7AZX - chains A and B of the 3 polymer chains in the assembly; structure by X-ray diffraction, 2.25 A resolution.

Chain A (and B):
Molecule: Zinc finger and BTB domain-containing protein 17 isoform X1
Organism: Homo sapiens
Notes: chain B of this document is another copy of the same molecule, construct and numbering; everything in this record applies to it too
UniProt: Q13105 (ZBT17_HUMAN); residues 1-115 here = UniProt positions 1-115
Amino-acid sequence (121 residues; row label = number of the first residue in the row; numbers below 1 keep their minus sign (Gly-5 is residue -5)):
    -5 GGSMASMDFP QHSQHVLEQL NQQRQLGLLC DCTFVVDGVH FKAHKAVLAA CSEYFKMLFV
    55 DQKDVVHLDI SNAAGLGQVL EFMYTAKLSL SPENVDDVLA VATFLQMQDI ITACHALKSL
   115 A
Not modelled in the structure: -5 to -4 (chain B: -5 to -4, 58-59, 112-115)
Differences from the reference sequence: expression tag (-5 to 0)
What the authors report for this chain:
  - mutagenesis - L52A: unchanged binding to E3 ubiquitin-protein ligase HUWE1
  - mutagenesis - F53A, H61A: decreased binding to E3 ubiquitin-protein ligase HUWE1
  - mutagenesis - V10D/L14D/Q17D/V41K: abolished binding to E3 ubiquitin-protein ligase HUWE1
  - mutagenesis - F28A, L52A, F53A, V60P, L62A, I64A: decreased catalytic activity
  - mutagenesis - H61A: unchanged catalytic activity

Chain A / chain B interface:
Residue-residue contacts - 81 pairs, chain A then chain B:
  Ser-3(A) - Leu84(B)
  Ser-3(A) - Ser85(B)
  Ser-3(A) - Pro86(B)
  Ser-3(A) - Leu111(B)
  Met-2(A) - Leu84(B)
  Met-2(A) - Ser85(B)
  Met-2(A) - Pro86(B)
  Ala-1(A) - Ser83(B)
  Ala-1(A) - Leu84(B)  hydrogen bond (backbone-backbone)
  Ala-1(A) - Leu111(B)  hydrophobic
  Ser0(A) - Leu82(B)
  Ser0(A) - Ser83(B)
  Met1(A) - Lys81(B)
  Met1(A) - Leu82(B)  hydrogen bond (backbone-backbone)
  Met1(A) - Leu84(B)  hydrophobic
  Met1(A) - Ala107(B)  hydrophobic
  Asp2(A) - Ala80(B)
  Asp2(A) - Lys81(B)
  Phe3(A) - Phe76(B)  hydrophobic
  Phe3(A) - Ala80(B)  hydrogen bond (backbone-backbone)
  His6(A) - Leu11(B)
  His6(A) - Cys45(B)
  His6(A) - Phe76(B)  hydrogen bond (side chain-backbone)
  His6(A) - Met77(B)  hydrogen bond (side chain-backbone)
  His6(A) - Ala80(B)
  Ser7(A) - Ser7(B)  hydrogen bond
  Ser7(A) - Gln8(B)
  Gln8(A) - Ser7(B)  hydrogen bond (backbone-side chain)
  Val10(A) - Ala44(B)  hydrophobic
  Val10(A) - Cys45(B)  hydrophobic
  Leu11(A) - His6(B)
  Leu11(A) - Ser7(B)
  Gln13(A) - Ala44(B)
  Gln13(A) - Lys50(B)  hydrogen bond
  Leu14(A) - Ala40(B)
  Gln17(A) - Ala40(B)  hydrogen bond (side chain-backbone)
  Gln17(A) - Ala44(B)
  Leu23(A) - Lys39(B)
  Leu23(A) - Ala40(B)  hydrophobic
  Leu23(A) - Ala43(B)  hydrophobic
  Leu23(A) - Phe53(B)
  His38(A) - Ala40(B)
  Lys39(A) - Leu23(B)
  Ala40(A) - Leu14(B)
  Ala40(A) - Gln17(B)  hydrogen bond (backbone-side chain)
  Ala40(A) - His38(B)
  Ala43(A) - Gln17(B)
  Ala43(A) - Leu23(B)  hydrophobic
  Ala44(A) - His9(B)
  Ala44(A) - Gln13(B)
  Ala44(A) - Gln17(B)
  Cys45(A) - His6(B)
  Cys45(A) - Val10(B)  hydrophobic
  Phe53(A) - Leu23(B)
  Val54(A) - Leu22(B)  hydrophobic
  Val54(A) - Leu23(B)  hydrophobic
  Phe76(A) - Phe3(B)  hydrophobic
  Phe76(A) - His6(B)  hydrogen bond (backbone-side chain)
  Met77(A) - His6(B)  hydrogen bond (backbone-side chain)
  Ala80(A) - Met1(B)
  Ala80(A) - Asp2(B)
  Ala80(A) - Phe3(B)  hydrogen bond (backbone-backbone)
  Ala80(A) - His6(B)
  Lys81(A) - Met1(B)
  Lys81(A) - Asp2(B)
  Leu82(A) - Ser0(B)
  Leu82(A) - Met1(B)  hydrogen bond (backbone-backbone)
  Ser83(A) - Ser-3(B)
  Ser83(A) - Ala-1(B)
  Leu84(A) - Ser-3(B)
  Leu84(A) - Met-2(B)
  Leu84(A) - Ala-1(B)  hydrogen bond (backbone-backbone)
  Leu84(A) - Met1(B)  hydrophobic
  Ser85(A) - Ser-3(B)
  Pro86(A) - Met-2(B)
  Asp103(A) - Phe3(B)
  Ala107(A) - Met1(B)
  Ala107(A) - Phe3(B)  hydrophobic
  Leu111(A) - Ala-1(B)  hydrophobic
  Leu111(A) - Met1(B)  hydrophobic
  Ala115(A) - Met-2(B)
Interface residues without a listed pair, chain A (38 interface residues in all): Leu22
Interface residues without a listed pair, chain B (39 interface residues in all): Val54, Asp103

In short:
38 residues of chain A and 39 residues of chain B are in contact; the contacts include 15 hydrogen bonds.
Polar contacts include His6(A)-Phe76(B), His6(A)-Met77(B) and Ser7(A)-Ser7(B). From the paper: F28A, L52A and
F53A of chain A, among others, reduce catalytic activity; F53A and H61A of chain A reduce binding to E3
ubiquitin-protein ligase HUWE1; 8 substitutions were tested in all.
Both chains are Zinc finger and BTB domain-containing protein 17 isoform X1 (Homo sapiens). Entry 7AZX
(Crystal structure of the MIZ1-BTB-domain in complex with a HUWE1-derived peptide) was determined by X-ray
diffraction, deposited together with 7AZW.
